Entry 6HD4 (X-ray diffraction, 2.03 A resolution); this record covers chain A.

Chain A:
Molecule: Tyrosine-protein kinase ABL1
From: Mus musculus
Notes: EC 2.7.10.2; fragment: kinase domain
UniProtKB: P00520 (ABL1_MOUSE); residues 248-534 here correspond to UniProt positions 229-515 (UniProt number = residue number - 19)
Sequence (293 residues; numbered 242 to 534; the number before each row is that of its first residue):
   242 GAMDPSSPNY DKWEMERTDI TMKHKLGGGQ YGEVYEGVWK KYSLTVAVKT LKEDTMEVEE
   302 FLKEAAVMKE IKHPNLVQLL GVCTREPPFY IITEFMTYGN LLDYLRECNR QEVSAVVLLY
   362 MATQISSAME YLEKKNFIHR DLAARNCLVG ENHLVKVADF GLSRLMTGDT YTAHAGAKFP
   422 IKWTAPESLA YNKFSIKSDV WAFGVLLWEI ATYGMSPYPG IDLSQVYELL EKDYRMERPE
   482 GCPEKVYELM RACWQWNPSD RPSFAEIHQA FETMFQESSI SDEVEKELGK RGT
Disordered / not traced: 296, 530-534
Differences from the reference sequence: expression tag (242-247)
Residues lining bound ligands:
  - FYW (6-[(3R)-3-oxidanylpyrrolidin-1-yl]-5-pyrimidin-5-yl-N-[4-(trifluoromethyloxy)phenyl]pyridine-3-carboxamide): Arg351, Ala356, Leu359, Leu360, Ala363, Leu448, Ile451, Ala452, Thr453, Tyr454, Met456, Glu481, Gly482, Cys483, Pro484, Val487, Phe512, Ile521, Val525, Leu529
  - sti-571 (STI; 4-(4-methyl-piperazin-1-ylmethyl)-N-[4-methyl-3-(4-pyridin-3-yl-pyrimidin-2-ylamino)-phenyl]-benzamide): Leu267, Tyr272, Val275, Ala288, Val289, Lys290, Glu305, Val308, Met309, Ile312, Val318, Ile332, Thr334, Glu335, Phe336, Met337, Gly340, Phe378, Ile379, His380, Arg381, Leu389, Ala399, Asp400, Phe401

In short:
Ligands of chain A: compound FYW and sti-571.
Chain A is Tyrosine-protein kinase ABL1 (Mus musculus); the structure, ABL1 in complex with compound 7 and
imatinib (sti-571), was determined by X-ray diffraction, deposited together with 6HD6.
